Entry 6G94 (X-ray diffraction, 2.50 A resolution); this record covers chains A and B of the 10 polymer chains in the assembly.

[Chain A (and B)]
Protein: Probable Ni/Fe-hydrogenase 1 B-type cytochrome subunit
Source organism: Escherichia coli K-12
Notes: chain B of this document is another copy of the same molecule, construct and numbering; everything in this record applies to it too
UniProtKB: P0AAM1 (CYBH_ECOLI); residues 1-235 here = UniProt positions 1-235
Sequence (235 residues; numbered 1 to 235; the number before each row is that of its first residue):
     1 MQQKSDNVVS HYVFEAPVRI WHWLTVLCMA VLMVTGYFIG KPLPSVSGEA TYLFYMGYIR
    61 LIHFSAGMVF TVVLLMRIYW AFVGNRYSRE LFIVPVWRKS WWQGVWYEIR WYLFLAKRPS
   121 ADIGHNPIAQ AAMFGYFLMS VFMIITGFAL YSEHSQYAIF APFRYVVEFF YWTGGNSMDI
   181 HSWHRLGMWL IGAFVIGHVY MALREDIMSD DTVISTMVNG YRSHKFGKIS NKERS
Not modelled in the structure: 1-13, 90-99, 114-125, 208-235 (chain B: 1-13, 84-100, 115-126, 203-235)
Ion coordination: heme Fe: His63, His184
Small-molecule neighbours: heme (HEM): Met29, Leu32, Met33, Gly36, Tyr37, Ile39, Gly40, Arg60, His63, Phe64, Gly67, Phe70, Thr71, Met143, Ile144, Gly147, Phe148, Leu150, Tyr151, His181, His184, Arg185, Met188, Ile191

[How chain A and chain B interact]
Pairs across the interface - 9 pairs, chain A then chain B:
  Pro44(A) - Val46(B)  hydrophobic
  Pro44(A) - Tyr55(B)
  Ser45(A) - Ser45(B)
  Ser45(A) - Val46(B)
  Val46(A) - Pro44(B)  hydrophobic
  Val46(A) - Ser45(B)
  Tyr55(A) - Pro44(B)
  Leu203(A) - Trp23(B)
  Asp206(A) - Arg19(B)
Also at the interface, not in a pair above, chain B (9 interface residues in all): Pro17, Ile20, Ser47

[Summary]
Chain A and chain B form an interface of 6 and 9 residues respectively. Bound to chain A: heme. His63(A) and
His184(A) coordinate a heme Fe ion.
Chain A and chain B are both Probable Ni/Fe-hydrogenase 1 B-type cytochrome subunit (Escherichia coli K-12);
the structure, Structure of E. coli hydrogenase-1 C19G variant in complex with cytochrome b, was determined by
X-ray diffraction.
